Entry 3O1O (X-ray diffraction, 1.92 A resolution); this record covers chains A and C of the 3 polymer chains in the assembly.

Chain A:
Name: Alpha-ketoglutarate-dependent dioxygenase AlkB
Source organism: Escherichia coli
Notes: EC 1.14.11.-; fragment: N-terminus 11 amino acids truncated AlkB to 216)
UniProt: P05050 (ALKB_ECOLI); numbering as in UniProt (aligned over 12-216)
Sequence (206 residues; numbered 11 to 216; the number before each row is that of its first residue):
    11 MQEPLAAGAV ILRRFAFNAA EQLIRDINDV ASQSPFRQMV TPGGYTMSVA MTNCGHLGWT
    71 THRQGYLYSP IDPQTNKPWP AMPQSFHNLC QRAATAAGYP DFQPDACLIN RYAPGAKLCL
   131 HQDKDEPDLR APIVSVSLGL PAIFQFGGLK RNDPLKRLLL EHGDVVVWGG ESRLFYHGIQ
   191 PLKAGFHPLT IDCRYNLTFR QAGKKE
Disordered / not traced: 11-13, 215-216
Differences from the reference sequence: expression tag (11); engineered mutation Cys129 (Ser in P05050)
UniProt features mapped onto this chain:
  - binding site (substrate): Trp69, Tyr76 to Tyr78, Asp135, Arg161
  - binding site (2-oxoglutarate): Asn120 to Tyr122, Arg204 to Arg210
  - binding site (Fe cation): His131, Asp133, His187
  - mutagenesis: Thr51 (T51A: Slightly reduced activity towards single-stranded DNA containing 1-methyladenine. Reduces affinity for undamaged DNA), Trp69 (W69A: Abolishes activity towards single-stranded DNA containing 1-methyladenine), Tyr76 (Y76A: Reduces affinity for damaged DNA and activity towards single-stranded DNA containing 1-methyladenine), Asp135 (D135A: Abolishes activity towards single-stranded DNA containing 1-methyladenine. Alters substrate specificity, so that the enzyme gains activity towards single-stranded DNA containing 1-methylguanine), Arg161 (R161A: No effect on enzyme activity. Decreases affinity for damaged DNA)
Metal / ion sites: Mn2+: His131, Asp133, His187 (together with 2-oxoglutaric acid)
Ligand contacts: 2-oxoglutaric acid (AKG): Leu118, Asn120, Tyr122, Leu128, His131, Asp133, Ser145, Phe154, Leu170, His187, Ile189, Arg204, Asn206, Thr208, Arg210
What the authors report for this chain:
  - mutagenesis - D135A, D135N, D135S: decreased catalytic activity on 1-meA

Chain C:
Molecule: 13-nt DNA strand
Sequence (13 nucleotides; each row starts with the number of its first residue):
     1 AACGGTATTA CCT

Interface between chain A and chain C:
Contacting residue pairs - 7 pairs, chain A then chain C:
  Arg161(A) - DG4(C)  base contact
  Arg161(A) - DG5(C)  hydrogen bond to the base
  Arg161(A) - DT6(C)  hydrogen bond to the base
  Asn162(A) - DG4(C)  sugar contact
  Asn162(A) - DG5(C)  hydrogen bond to the phosphate
  Arg167(A) - DA2(C)  sugar contact
  Arg167(A) - DC3(C)  salt bridge to the phosphate
Also at the interface, not in a pair above, chain A (4 interface residues in all): Gln190

Summary:
4 residues of chain A and 5 residues of chain C are in contact; the contacts include 3 hydrogen bonds and 1
salt bridge. Polar contacts include Arg161(A)-DG5(C), Arg161(A)-DT6(C) and Asn162(A)-DG5(C). Chain A binds
2-oxoglutaric acid. The paper reports that D135A, D135N and D135S of chain A reduce catalytic activity on
1-meA.
Chain A is Alpha-ketoglutarate-dependent dioxygenase AlkB (Escherichia coli) and chain C is a 13-nt DNA
strand; the structure, Iron-Catalyzed Oxidation Intermediates Captured in A DNA Repair Dioxygenase, was
determined by X-ray diffraction.
